Entry 5MMI (electron microscopy, 3.20 A resolution); this record covers chains A and D of the 35 polymer chains in the assembly.

== Chain A ==
Molecule: 23S ribosomal RNA
From: Spinacia oleracea
Sequence (2810 nucleotides; each row starts with the number of its first residue):
     1 UUCAAACGAGGAAAGGCUUACGGUGGAUACCUAGGCACCCAGAGACGAGG
    51 AAGGGCGUAUUAAUCGACGAAAUGCUUCGGGGAGUUGAAAAUAAGCAGAG
   101 AUCCGGAGAUUCCCGAAUAGGUCAACCUUUCGAACUUCUGCUGAAUCCAU
   151 GGGCAGGCAAGAGACAACCUGGCGAACUGAAACAUCUUAGUAGCCAGAGG
   201 AAAAGAAAGCAAAAGCGAUUCCCGUAGUAGCGGCGAGCGAAAUGGGAGCA
   251 GCCUAAACCGUGAAAACGGGGUUGUGGGAGAGCAAUACAAGCGUCGUGCU
   301 GCUAGGCGAAUCAGUGGAGUGCGGAACCCUAGAUGGUGAAAGUCCAGUAG
   351 CCGAAAGCAUCACUAGCUUAUGCUCUGACCCGAGUAGCAUGGGGCACGUG
   401 GAAUCCCGUGUGAAUCAGCAAGGACCACCUUGCAAGGCUAAAUACUCCUG
   451 GGUGACCGAUAGCGAAGUAGUACCGUGAGGGAAGGGUGAAAAGAACCCCC
   501 AUCGGGGAGUGAAAUAGAACAUGAAACCGUAAGCUCUCAAGCAGUGGGAG
   551 GGGGACCAGACCCUGACCGCGUGCCUGUUGAAGAAUGAGCCGGCGACUCA
   601 UAGGCAGUGGCUUGGUUAAGGGAACCCACCGGAGCCGUAGCGAAAGCGAG
   651 UCUUCAUAGGGCAAUUGUCACUGCUUAUGGACCCGAACCUGGGUGAUCUA
   701 UCCAUGACCAGGAUGAAGCUUGGGUGAAACUAAGUGGAGGUCCGAACCGA
   751 CUGAUGUUGAAGAAUCAGCGGAUGAGUUGUGGUUAGGGGUGAAAUGCCAC
   801 UCGAACCCAGAGCUAGCUGGUUCUCCCCGAAAUGCGUUGAGGCGCAGCAG
   851 UUGACUGGACAUCUAGGGGUAAAGCACUGUUUCGGUGCGGGCCGCGAGAG
   901 CGGUACCAAAUCGAGGCAAACUCUGAAUACUAGAUAUGACCUCCAAAUAA
   951 CAGGGGUCAAGGUCGGCCAGUGAGACGAUGGGGGAUAAGCUUCAUCGUCG
  1001 AGAGGGAAACAGCCCGGAUCACCAGCUAAGGCCCCUAAAUGACCGCUCAG
  1051 UGAUAAAGGAGGUAGGGGUGCAGAGACAGCCAGGAGGUUUGCCUAGAAGC
  1101 AGCCACCCUUGAAAGAGUGCGUAAUAGCUCACUGAUCGAGCGCUCUUGCG
  1151 CCGAAGAUGAACGGGGCUAAGCGGUCUGCCGAAGCUGUGGGAUGUAAAAA
  1201 AACAUCGGUAGGGGAGCGUUCCGUGUUAGGGAGAAACGCGUGCGUGAGCC
  1251 GCGUUGGACGAAGCGGAAGCGAGAAUGUCGGCUUGAGUAACGCAAACAUU
  1301 GGUGAGAAUCCAAUGCCCCGAAAACCUAAGGGUUCCUCCGCAAGGUUCGU
  1351 CCACGGAGGGUGAGUCAGGGCCUAAGAUCAGGCCGAAAGGCGUAGUCGAU
  1401 GGACAACAGGUGAAUAUUCCUGUACUACCCCUUGUUGGUCCCGAGGGACG
  1451 GAGGAGGCUAGGUUAGCCGAAAGAUGGUUAUCGGUUCAAGGACGCAAGGU
  1501 GACCCUGUUUUUCAGGGUAAGAAGGGGUAGAGAAAAUGCCUCGAGCCAAU
  1551 GUUCGAGUACCAGGCGCUACGGCGCUGAAGUAACCGAUGCCAUACUCCCA
  1601 GGAAAAGCUCGAACGACCUUCAACAAAAGGGUACCUGUACCCGAAACCGA
  1651 CACAGGUAGGUAGGUAGAGAAUACCUAGGGGCGCGAGACAACUCUCUCUA
  1701 AGGAACUCGGCAAAAUAGCCCCGUAACUUCGGGAGAAGGGGUGCCCCCUC
  1751 ACAAAGGGGGUCGAAGUGACCAGGCCCGGGCGACUGUUUACCAAAAACAC
  1801 AGGUCUCCGCAAAGUCGUAAGACCAUGUAUGGGGGCUGACGCCUGCCCAG
  1851 UGCCGGAAGGUCAAGGAAGUUGGUGACCUGAUGACAGGGGAGCCGGCGAC
  1901 CGAAGCCCCGGUGAACGGCGGCCGUAACUAUAACGGUCCUAAGGUAGCGA
  1951 AAUUCCUUGUCGGGUAAGUUCCGACCCGCACGAAAGGCGUAACGAUCUGG
  2001 GCACUGUCUCGGAGAGAGGCUCGGUGAAAUAGACAUGUCUGUGAAGAUGC
  2051 GGACUACCUGCACCUGGACAGAAAGACCCUAUGAAGCUUUACUGUUCCCU
  2101 GGGAUUGGCUUUGGGCUUUUCCUGCGCAGCUUAGGUGGAAGGCGAAGAAG
  2151 GCCCCCUUCCGGGGGGGCCCGAGCCAUCAGUGAGAUACCACUCUGGAAGA
  2201 GCUAGAAUUCUAACCUUGUGUCAGGACCUACGGGCCAAGGGACAUUCUCA
  2251 GGUAGACAGUUUCUAUGGGGCGUAGGCCUCCCAAAAGGUAACGGAGGCGU
  2301 GCAAAGGUUUCCUCGGGCCGGACGGAGAUUGGCCCUCGAGUGCAAAGGCA
  2351 GAAGGGAGCUUGACUGCAAGACCCACCCGUCGAGCAGGGACGAAAGUCGG
  2401 CCUUAGUGAUCCGACGGUGCCGAGUGGAAGGGCCGUCGCUCAACGGAUAA
  2451 AAGUUACUCUAGGGAUAACAGGCUGAUCUUCCCCAAGAGUUCACAUCGAC
  2501 GGGAAGGUUUGGCACCUCGAUGUCGGCUCUUCGCCACCUGGGGCUGUAGU
  2551 AUGUUCCAAGGGUUGGGCUGUUCGCCCAUUAAAGCGGUACGUGAGCUGGG
  2601 UUCAGAACGUCGUGAGACAGUUCGGUCCAUAUCCGGUGUGGGCGUUAGAG
  2651 CAUUGAGAGGACCUUUCCCUAGUACGAGAGGACCGGGAAGGACGCACCUC
  2701 UGGUGUACCAGUUAUCGUGCCCACGGUAAACGCUGGGUAGCCAAGUGCGG
  2751 AGCGGAUAACUGCUGAAAGCAUCUAAGUAGUAAGCCCACCCCAAGAUGAG
  2801 UGCUCUCCUA
Not modelled in the structure: 1, 515, 896-900, 1751-1755
Ion coordination: Mg2+ site 1 near A9 (its only coordinating residue here); Mg2+ site 2 near G15 (its only coordinating residue here); Mg2+ site 3: C30, G1260; Mg2+ site 4 near A45 (its only coordinating residue here); Mg2+ site 5 near A52 (its only coordinating residue here); Mg2+ site 6 near A71 (its only coordinating residue here); Mg2+ site 7 near U118 (its only coordinating residue here); Mg2+ site 8 near C148 (its only coordinating residue here); Mg2+ site 9: A160, G161; Mg2+ site 10: C177, U2260; Mg2+ site 11 near U178 (its only coordinating residue here); Mg2+ site 12: A182, C183; 211 more Mg2+ sites not listed

== Chain D ==
Protein: plastid ribosomal protein uL3c
From: Spinacia oleracea
UniProt: A0A0K9QEC7 (A0A0K9QEC7_SPIOL); numbering as in UniProt (aligned over 1-305)
Amino-acid sequence (305 residues; each row starts with the number of its first residue):
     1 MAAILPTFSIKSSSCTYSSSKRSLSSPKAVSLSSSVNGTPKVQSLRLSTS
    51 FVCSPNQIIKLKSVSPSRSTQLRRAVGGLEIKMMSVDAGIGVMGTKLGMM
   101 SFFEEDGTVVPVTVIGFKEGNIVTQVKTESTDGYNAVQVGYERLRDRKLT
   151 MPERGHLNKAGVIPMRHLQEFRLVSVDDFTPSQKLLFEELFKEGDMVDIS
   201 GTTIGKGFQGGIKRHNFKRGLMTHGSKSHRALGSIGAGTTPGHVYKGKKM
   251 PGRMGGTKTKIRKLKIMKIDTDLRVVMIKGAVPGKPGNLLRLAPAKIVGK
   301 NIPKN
Not modelled in the structure: 1-84
Ion coordination: Mg2+: Gly-205 (shared with 2 residues of chain W)

== Chain A / chain D interface ==
Pairs across the interface (188; chain A residue first):
  A754(A) / Gly-225(D)  phosphate contact
  U755(A) / Lys-227(D)  salt bridge to the phosphate
  U1158(A) / Thr-240(D)  base contact
  U1158(A) / Pro-241(D)  base contact
  A1690(A) / Phe-208(D)  hydrogen bond to the sugar
  A1691(A) / Phe-208(D)  sugar contact
  A1691(A) / Gly-210(D)  phosphate contact
  A1691(A) / Pro-251(D)  sugar contact
  C1692(A) / Arg-230(D)  salt bridge to the phosphate
  U1693(A) / Ser-228(D)  phosphate contact
  U1693(A) / His-229(D)  phosphate contact
  U1693(A) / Arg-230(D)  hydrogen bond to the phosphate
  U1693(A) / Ala-231(D)  phosphate contact
  C1694(A) / His-229(D)  salt bridge to the phosphate
  C1706(A) / Leu-221(D)  sugar contact
  C1706(A) / His-224(D)  hydrogen bond to the base
  U1707(A) / His-224(D)  sugar contact
  G1709(A) / His-224(D)  hydrogen bond to the base
  C1711(A) / Thr-223(D)  base contact
  C1711(A) / His-224(D)  hydrogen bond to the base
  U2007(A) / Met-222(D)  phosphate contact
  U2007(A) / Thr-223(D)  sugar contact
  U2007(A) / His-224(D)  sugar contact
  C2008(A) / Arg-219(D)  salt bridge to the phosphate
  C2008(A) / Leu-221(D)  phosphate contact
  C2008(A) / Met-222(D)  hydrogen bond to the phosphate
  U2009(A) / Arg-219(D)  salt bridge to the phosphate
  C2010(A) / Arg-219(D)  hydrogen bond to the phosphate
  G2011(A) / Arg-219(D)  salt bridge to the phosphate
  G2012(A) / Ile-212(D)  phosphate contact
  G2012(A) / Arg-230(D)  salt bridge to the phosphate
  A2013(A) / Lys-213(D)  salt bridge to the phosphate
  U2038(A) / His-243(D)  hydrogen bond to the phosphate
  C2039(A) / His-243(D)  salt bridge to the phosphate
  G2046(A) / Thr-239(D)  base contact
  G2046(A) / Thr-240(D)  hydrogen bond to the base
  C2063(A) / Phe-208(D)  sugar contact
  C2063(A) / Pro-251(D)  sugar contact
  C2064(A) / Leu-232(D)  sugar contact
  C2064(A) / Ile-235(D)  sugar contact
  C2064(A) / Met-250(D)  sugar contact
  U2065(A) / Ile-235(D)  sugar contact
  G2066(A) / Ser-234(D)  phosphate contact
  G2066(A) / Ile-235(D)  hydrogen bond to the phosphate
  G2066(A) / Gly-236(D)  sugar contact
  G2066(A) / Ala-237(D)  hydrogen bond to the sugar
  G2066(A) / Gly-238(D)  hydrogen bond to the sugar
  G2066(A) / Gly-242(D)  sugar contact
  G2066(A) / His-243(D)  base contact
  G2066(A) / Val-244(D)  base contact
  G2067(A) / Thr-239(D)  sugar contact
  G2067(A) / Gly-242(D)  sugar contact
  C2527(A) / Gly-220(D)  sugar contact
  U2528(A) / Lys-218(D)  phosphate contact
  U2528(A) / Leu-232(D)  sugar contact
  U2528(A) / Gly-233(D)  base contact
  U2528(A) / Ser-234(D)  hydrogen bond to the base
  C2529(A) / Phe-217(D)  phosphate contact
  C2529(A) / Lys-218(D)  hydrogen bond to the phosphate
  C2529(A) / Leu-232(D)  sugar contact
  C2529(A) / Ser-234(D)  hydrogen bond to the sugar
  C2529(A) / Lys-248(D)  hydrogen bond to the sugar
  U2530(A) / Phe-217(D)  phosphate contact
  U2530(A) / Lys-249(D)  salt bridge to the phosphate
  U2531(A) / Tyr-245(D)  sugar contact
  U2588(A) / Ala-237(D)  base contact
  U2588(A) / Thr-240(D)  hydrogen bond to the sugar
  A2589(A) / Gly-238(D)  phosphate contact
  A2589(A) / Thr-239(D)  hydrogen bond to the base
  A2589(A) / Thr-240(D)  hydrogen bond to the phosphate
  G2591(A) / Ser-234(D)  base contact
  G2591(A) / Gly-236(D)  hydrogen bond to the base
  G2591(A) / Ala-237(D)  sugar contact
  G2591(A) / Gly-238(D)  hydrogen bond to the sugar
  U2592(A) / Ser-234(D)  hydrogen bond to the sugar
  U2592(A) / Gly-236(D)  sugar contact
  U2592(A) / Gly-238(D)  sugar contact
  G2595(A) / Gly-233(D)  base contact
  G2595(A) / Ser-234(D)  base contact
  C2596(A) / Ser-226(D)  sugar contact
  C2596(A) / Lys-227(D)  hydrogen bond to the sugar
  C2596(A) / Ser-228(D)  sugar contact
  U2597(A) / Gly-225(D)  sugar contact
  U2597(A) / Lys-227(D)  phosphate contact
  G2635(A) / His-243(D)  sugar contact
  G2635(A) / Val-244(D)  hydrogen bond to the sugar
  G2636(A) / Val-244(D)  sugar contact
  G2636(A) / Tyr-245(D)  sugar contact
  G2636(A) / Lys-246(D)  salt bridge to the phosphate
  G2636(A) / Gly-247(D)  phosphate contact
  G2636(A) / Lys-248(D)  sugar contact
  G2636(A) / Met-250(D)  hydrogen bond to the sugar
  U2637(A) / Arg-214(D)  hydrogen bond to the sugar
  U2637(A) / Lys-246(D)  phosphate contact
  U2637(A) / Gly-247(D)  hydrogen bond to the phosphate
  U2637(A) / Lys-248(D)  sugar contact
  U2637(A) / Met-250(D)  hydrogen bond to the sugar
  U2637(A) / Pro-251(D)  hydrogen bond to the sugar
  G2638(A) / Arg-214(D)  hydrogen bond to the phosphate
  G2638(A) / Gly-252(D)  sugar contact
  G2638(A) / Arg-253(D)  hydrogen bond to the sugar
  U2639(A) / Arg-253(D)  sugar contact
  G2650(A) / Thr-150(D)  hydrogen bond to the sugar
  G2650(A) / Pro-152(D)  base contact
  G2650(A) / Glu-153(D)  sugar contact
  C2651(A) / Glu-153(D)  sugar contact
  A2652(A) / Lys-127(D)  base contact
  A2652(A) / Gln-138(D)  hydrogen bond to the sugar
  A2652(A) / Leu-168(D)  sugar contact
  A2652(A) / Glu-170(D)  hydrogen bond to the sugar
  U2653(A) / Tyr-134(D)  hydrogen bond to the sugar
  U2653(A) / Gln-169(D)  phosphate contact
  U2653(A) / Glu-170(D)  phosphate contact
  U2654(A) / Tyr-134(D)  sugar contact
  U2654(A) / Arg-172(D)  salt bridge to the phosphate
  G2655(A) / Arg-172(D)  salt bridge to the phosphate
  G2694(A) / Asn-216(D)  phosphate contact
  C2695(A) / Thr-259(D)  sugar contact
  A2696(A) / Thr-203(D)  phosphate contact
  A2696(A) / Thr-259(D)  hydrogen bond to the phosphate
  A2696(A) / Ile-261(D)  sugar contact
  A2696(A) / Pro-283(D)  sugar contact
  C2697(A) / Lys-96(D)  hydrogen bond to the phosphate
  C2697(A) / Met-99(D)  sugar contact
  C2697(A) / Thr-203(D)  phosphate contact
  C2697(A) / Ile-204(D)  hydrogen bond to the phosphate
  C2697(A) / Ala-281(D)  sugar contact
  C2697(A) / Val-282(D)  sugar contact
  C2697(A) / Pro-283(D)  sugar contact
  C2697(A) / Gly-284(D)  hydrogen bond to the phosphate
  C2698(A) / Lys-96(D)  salt bridge to the phosphate
  C2698(A) / Met-99(D)  sugar contact
  C2698(A) / Ile-204(D)  phosphate contact
  C2698(A) / Lys-285(D)  salt bridge to the phosphate
  U2699(A) / Met-99(D)  sugar contact
  U2699(A) / Met-100(D)  sugar contact
  U2699(A) / Ser-101(D)  hydrogen bond to the sugar
  U2699(A) / Pro-111(D)  base contact
  G2740(A) / Lys-285(D)  salt bridge to the phosphate
  C2741(A) / Ile-204(D)  phosphate contact
  C2741(A) / Lys-213(D)  phosphate contact
  C2741(A) / Lys-285(D)  salt bridge to the phosphate
  C2742(A) / Lys-206(D)  phosphate contact
  C2742(A) / Lys-213(D)  salt bridge to the phosphate
  U2746(A) / Pro-111(D)  sugar contact
  G2747(A) / Leu-264(D)  sugar contact
  G2747(A) / Lys-279(D)  sugar contact
  G2747(A) / Gly-280(D)  sugar contact
  G2747(A) / Ala-281(D)  sugar contact
  C2748(A) / Arg-262(D)  hydrogen bond to the sugar
  C2748(A) / Lys-263(D)  phosphate contact
  C2748(A) / Lys-279(D)  salt bridge to the phosphate
  G2749(A) / Arg-262(D)  phosphate contact
  G2749(A) / Lys-263(D)  phosphate contact
  G2750(A) / Arg-262(D)  salt bridge to the phosphate
  G2750(A) / Lys-263(D)  salt bridge to the phosphate
  A2751(A) / Arg-262(D)  base contact
  A2751(A) / Val-298(D)  base contact
  A2751(A) / Gly-299(D)  sugar contact
  G2752(A) / Gly-299(D)  sugar contact
  G2752(A) / Lys-304(D)  base contact
  G2752(A) / Asn-305(D)  base contact
  G2754(A) / Lys-304(D)  salt bridge to the phosphate
  G2754(A) / Asn-305(D)  hydrogen bond to the sugar
  C2787(A) / Asn-305(D)  base contact
  A2788(A) / Asn-305(D)  sugar contact
  C2789(A) / Ser-85(D)  phosphate contact
  C2789(A) / Arg-262(D)  sugar contact
  C2789(A) / Lys-296(D)  salt bridge to the phosphate
  C2790(A) / Lys-260(D)  salt bridge to the phosphate
  C2790(A) / Lys-296(D)  salt bridge to the phosphate
  C2791(A) / Thr-257(D)  phosphate contact
  C2791(A) / Lys-258(D)  salt bridge to the phosphate
  C2791(A) / Lys-260(D)  phosphate contact
  C2792(A) / Lys-258(D)  phosphate contact
  U2801(A) / Asp-132(D)  sugar contact
  G2802(A) / Gln-125(D)  sugar contact
  G2802(A) / Asp-132(D)  hydrogen bond to the sugar
  C2803(A) / Gln-125(D)  hydrogen bond to the sugar
  C2803(A) / His-156(D)  hydrogen bond to the sugar
  C2803(A) / Lys-159(D)  hydrogen bond to the phosphate
  U2804(A) / Pro-152(D)  hydrogen bond to the sugar
  U2804(A) / Gly-155(D)  sugar contact
  U2804(A) / His-156(D)  hydrogen bond to the sugar
  U2804(A) / Lys-159(D)  salt bridge to the phosphate
  C2805(A) / Met-151(D)  phosphate contact
  C2805(A) / Pro-152(D)  sugar contact
  U2806(A) / Met-151(D)  phosphate contact
Interface residues without a listed pair, chain A (86 interface residues in all): U757, A1712, G2006, A2068, C2628, A2649, G2755
Interface residues without a listed pair, chain D (97 interface residues in all): Val-86, Thr-131, Ser-200, Gln-209, His-215, Pro-286, Ile-297, Ile-302, Pro-303

== In short ==
86 residues of chain A face 97 of chain D across their interface; the contacts include 48 hydrogen bonds and
27 salt bridges. Polar pairs include C1706(A)/His-224(D), G1709(A)/His-224(D) and C1711(A)/His-224(D). C30(A)
and G1260(A) coordinate Mg2+ site 3.
Here chain A is 23S ribosomal RNA and chain D is plastid ribosomal protein uL3c, both from Spinacia oleracea.
Entry 5MMI (Structure of the large subunit of the chloroplast ribosome) was determined by electron microscopy
together with 5MMJ and 5MMM from the same study.
